Entry 4K8Z (X-ray diffraction, 2.29 A resolution); this record covers chains A and P of the 3 polymer chains in the assembly.

# Chain A
Molecule: DNA polymerase
From: Thermococcus kodakarensis
Notes: EC 2.7.7.7
UniProtKB: P77933 (DPOL_PYRKO); the construct lacks a stretch of the UniProt sequence, so the offset changes along the chain: 1-406 = UniProt 1-406; 407-491 = UniProt 767-851; 492-774 = UniProt 1389-1671
Chain sequence (774 residues; numbered 1 to 774; the number before each row is that of its first residue):
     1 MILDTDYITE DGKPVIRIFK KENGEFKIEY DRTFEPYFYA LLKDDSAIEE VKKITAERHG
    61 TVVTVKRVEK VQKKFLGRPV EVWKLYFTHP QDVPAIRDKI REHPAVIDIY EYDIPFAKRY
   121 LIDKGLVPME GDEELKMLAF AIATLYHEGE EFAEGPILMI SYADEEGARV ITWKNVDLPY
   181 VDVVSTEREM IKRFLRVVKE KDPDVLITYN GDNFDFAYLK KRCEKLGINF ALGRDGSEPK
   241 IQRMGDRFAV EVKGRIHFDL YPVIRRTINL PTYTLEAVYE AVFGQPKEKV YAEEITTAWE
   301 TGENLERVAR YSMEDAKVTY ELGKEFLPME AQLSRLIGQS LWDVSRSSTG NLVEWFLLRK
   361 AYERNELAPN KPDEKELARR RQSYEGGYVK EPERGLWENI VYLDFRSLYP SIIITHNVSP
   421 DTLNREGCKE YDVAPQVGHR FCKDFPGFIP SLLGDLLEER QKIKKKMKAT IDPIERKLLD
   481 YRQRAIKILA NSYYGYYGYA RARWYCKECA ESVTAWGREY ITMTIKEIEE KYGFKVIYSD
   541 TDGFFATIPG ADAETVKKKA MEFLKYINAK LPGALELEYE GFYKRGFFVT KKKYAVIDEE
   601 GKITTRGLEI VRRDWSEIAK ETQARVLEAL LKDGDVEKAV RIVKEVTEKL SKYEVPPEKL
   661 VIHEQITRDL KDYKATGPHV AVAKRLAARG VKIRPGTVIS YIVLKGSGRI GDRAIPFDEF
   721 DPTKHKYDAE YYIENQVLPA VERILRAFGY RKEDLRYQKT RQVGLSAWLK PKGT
Not modelled in the structure: 757-774
Sequence notes: engineered mutation Ala141 (Asp in P77933), Ala143 (Glu in P77933)
Disulfides: Cys428-Cys442
Residues lining bound ligands: cobalt hexammine(III) (NCO): Asn568, Leu571, Pro572, Gly573, Ala574, Leu575, Glu576
From the paper describing this entry:
  - binding site for the 12-nt DNA strand (chain P): Asp540, Arg606 to Ser616, Arg668 to Ala675
  - binding site for the 16-nt DNA strand: Lys591 to Tyr594, Arg709 to Gly711
  - conformationally variable residues (helix shift, loop rearrangement): Glu374 to Arg379, Val389, Trp397 to Asp404

# Chain P
Molecule: 12-nt DNA strand
Sequence (12 nucleotides; numbered 1 to 12; the number before each row is that of its first residue):
     1 CGCGAACTGC GX
Modified residues: 2DA (2',3'-dideoxyadenosine-5'-monophosphate) at position 12

# Chain A / chain P interface
Contacting residue pairs (31):
  Asn269(A) - DC10(P)  hydrogen bond to the phosphate
  Asp540(A) - 2DA_12(P)  sugar contact
  Asp542(A) - 2DA_12(P)  sugar contact
  Lys592(A) - DG11(P)  hydrogen bond to the base
  Tyr594(A) - 2DA_12(P)  hydrogen bond to the phosphate
  Arg606(A) - DG11(P)  phosphate contact
  Arg606(A) - 2DA_12(P)  salt bridge to the phosphate
  Gly607(A) - DC10(P)  phosphate contact
  Gly607(A) - DG11(P)  hydrogen bond to the phosphate
  Val611(A) - DC10(P)  phosphate contact
  Val611(A) - DG11(P)  phosphate contact
  Arg612(A) - DT8(P)  hydrogen bond to the base
  Arg612(A) - DG9(P)  hydrogen bond to the sugar
  Arg612(A) - DC10(P)  phosphate contact
  Arg613(A) - DG9(P)  salt bridge to the phosphate
  Arg613(A) - DC10(P)  hydrogen bond to the phosphate
  Asp614(A) - DG9(P)  sugar contact
  Glu664(A) - DT8(P)  sugar contact
  Glu664(A) - DG9(P)  phosphate contact
  Gln665(A) - DT8(P)  phosphate contact
  Gln665(A) - DG9(P)  hydrogen bond to the phosphate
  Thr667(A) - DT8(P)  hydrogen bond to the phosphate
  Arg668(A) - DC7(P)  salt bridge to the phosphate
  Arg668(A) - DT8(P)  salt bridge to the phosphate
  Tyr673(A) - DC7(P)  phosphate contact
  Tyr673(A) - DT8(P)  hydrogen bond to the phosphate
  Lys674(A) - DA6(P)  phosphate contact
  Lys674(A) - DC7(P)  hydrogen bond to the phosphate
  Ala675(A) - DA6(P)  hydrogen bond to the phosphate
  Ala675(A) - DC7(P)  hydrogen bond to the phosphate
  His679(A) - DT8(P)  salt bridge to the phosphate
Interface residues without a listed pair, chain A (21 interface residues in all): Thr541, Thr605

# Summary
Chain A and chain P form an interface of 21 and 7 residues respectively, with 13 hydrogen bonds and 5 salt
bridges. Among the polar pairs are Lys592(A)-DG11(P), Arg612(A)-DT8(P) and Arg612(A)-DG9(P). The paper reports
a binding site for the 12-nt DNA strand (chain P) at Asp540(A), Arg606(A) and Arg668(A); a binding site for
the 16-nt DNA strand at Lys591(A) and Arg709(A).
Here chain A is DNA polymerase (Thermococcus kodakarensis) and chain P is a 12-nt DNA strand. Entry 4K8Z (KOD
Polymerase in binary complex with dsDNA) was determined by X-ray diffraction together with 4K8X from the same
study.
